9AU0 - chains A and B of the 5 polymer chains in the assembly; structure by electron microscopy, 2.45 A resolution.

Chain A:
Molecule: Guanine nucleotide-binding protein G(s) subunit alpha isoforms short
Source organism: Homo sapiens
UniProt: P63092 (GNAS2_HUMAN); residues 1-394 here = UniProt positions 1-394
Amino-acid sequence (394 residues; each row starts with the number of its first residue):
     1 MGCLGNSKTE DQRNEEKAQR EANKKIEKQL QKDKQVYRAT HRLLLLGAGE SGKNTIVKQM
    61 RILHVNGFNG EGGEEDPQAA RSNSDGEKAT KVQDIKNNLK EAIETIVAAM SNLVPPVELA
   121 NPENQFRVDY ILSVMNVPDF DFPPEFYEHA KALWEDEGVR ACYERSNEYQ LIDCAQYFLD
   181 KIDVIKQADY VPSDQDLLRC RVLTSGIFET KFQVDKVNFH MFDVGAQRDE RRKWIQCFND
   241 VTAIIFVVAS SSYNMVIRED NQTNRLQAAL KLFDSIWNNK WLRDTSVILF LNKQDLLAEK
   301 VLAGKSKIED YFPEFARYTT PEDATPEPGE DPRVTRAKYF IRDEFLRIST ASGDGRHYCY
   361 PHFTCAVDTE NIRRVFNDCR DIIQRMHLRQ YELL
Disordered / not traced: 1-8, 62-203, 255-262
Construct notes: engineered mutation Asn54 (Ser in P63092), Ala226 (Gly in P63092), Ala268 (Glu in P63092), Lys271 (Asn in P63092), Asp274 (Lys in P63092), Lys280 (Arg in P63092), Asp284 (Thr in P63092), Thr285 (Ile in P63092)

Chain B:
Molecule: Guanine nucleotide-binding protein G(I)/G(S)/G(T) subunit beta-1
Source organism: Homo sapiens
UniProt: P62873 (GBB1_HUMAN); numbering as in UniProt (aligned over 2-340)
Amino-acid sequence (345 residues; each row starts with the number of its first residue; numbers below 1 keep their minus sign (Gly-4 is residue -4)):
    -4 GPGSSQSELD QLRQEAEQLK NQIRDARKAC ADATLSQITN NIDPVGRIQM RTRRTLRGHL
    56 AKIYAMHWGT DSRLLVSASQ DGKLIIWDSY TTNKVHAIPL RSSWVMTCAY APSGNYVACG
   116 GLDNICSIYN LKTREGNVRV SRELAGHTGY LSCCRFLDDN QIVTSSGDTT CALWDIETGQ
   176 QTTTFTGHTG DVMSLSLAPD TRLFVSGACD ASAKLWDVRE GMCRQTFTGH ESDINAICFF
   236 PNGNAFATGS DDATCRLFDL RADQELMTYS HDNIICGITS VSFSKSGRLL LAGYDDFNCN
   296 VWDALKADRA GVLAGHDNRV SCLGVTDDGM AVATGSWDSF LKIWN
Disordered / not traced: -4 to 1
Construct notes: expression tag (-4 to 1)
Swiss-Prot annotation at these positions:
  - modified residue: Ser2 (N-acetylserine), His266 (Phosphohistidine)
  - natural variant: Leu30 (L30F: In MRD42; uncertain significance), Arg52 (R52G: In MRD42), Gly64 (G64V: In MRD42), Asp76 (D76E: In MRD42; D76G: In MRD42), Gly77 (G77S: In MRD42), Lys78 (K78R: In MRD42), Ile80 (I80N: In MRD42; I80T: In MRD42), His91 (H91R: In MRD42; uncertain significance), Ala92 (A92T: In MRD42), Pro94 (P94S: In MRD42), Leu95 (L95P: In MRD42), Arg96 (R96L: In MRD42), 5 further natural variant entries in UniProt

How chain A and chain B interact:
Contacting residue pairs - 55 pairs, chain A then chain B:
  Glu16(A) - Asn88(B)  hydrogen bond
  Gln19(A) - Asp83(B)  hydrogen bond
  Gln19(A) - Thr86(B)
  Gln19(A) - Asn88(B)
  Asn23(A) - Asn88(B)
  Asn23(A) - Lys89(B)  hydrogen bond (side chain-backbone)
  Ile26(A) - Lys89(B)
  Ile26(A) - Val90(B)
  Ile26(A) - His91(B)
  Ile26(A) - Ala92(B)  hydrophobic
  Glu27(A) - Lys89(B)  salt bridge
  Leu30(A) - Gly53(B)
  Leu30(A) - Lys89(B)
  Asp33(A) - Leu55(B)
  Asp33(A) - Lys78(B)  salt bridge
  Lys34(A) - Leu55(B)
  Tyr37(A) - Ala56(B)
  Gly206(A) - Leu117(B)
  Gly206(A) - Asp118(B)
  Gly206(A) - Asn119(B)
  Ile207(A) - Trp99(B)
  Phe222(A) - Trp99(B)
  Ala226(A) - Asn119(B)  hydrogen bond (backbone-side chain)
  Ala226(A) - Thr143(B)
  Gln227(A) - Leu117(B)  hydrogen bond (side chain-backbone)
  Gln227(A) - Asn119(B)  hydrogen bond
  Gln227(A) - Gly144(B)
  Gln227(A) - Tyr145(B)  hydrogen bond (side chain-backbone)
  Arg228(A) - Gly162(B)  hydrogen bond (side chain-backbone)
  Arg228(A) - Thr164(B)
  Arg228(A) - Asp186(B)  salt bridge
  Arg232(A) - Cys204(B)
  Arg232(A) - Asp228(B)  salt bridge
  Lys233(A) - Tyr145(B)
  Lys233(A) - Met188(B)
  Lys233(A) - Cys204(B)
  Lys233(A) - Asp228(B)
  Lys233(A) - Asn230(B)  hydrogen bond
  Lys233(A) - Asp246(B)  salt bridge
  Trp234(A) - Leu117(B)  hydrophobic
  Trp234(A) - Tyr145(B)
  Gln236(A) - Arg314(B)  hydrogen bond
  Gln236(A) - Trp332(B)
  Cys237(A) - Lys57(B)  hydrogen bond (backbone-side chain)
  Cys237(A) - Tyr59(B)  hydrogen bond
  Cys237(A) - Gln75(B)  hydrogen bond
  Cys237(A) - Trp99(B)
  Phe238(A) - Trp99(B)  hydrophobic
  Phe238(A) - Leu117(B)  hydrophobic
  Asn239(A) - Lys57(B)  hydrogen bond
  Asn239(A) - Trp332(B)
  Asp240(A) - Lys57(B)  salt bridge
  Trp281(A) - Asp290(B)
  Trp281(A) - Arg314(B)
  Trp281(A) - Trp332(B)  hydrophobic
Interface residues without a listed pair, chain A (29 interface residues in all): Arg20, Ala22, Thr204, Glu230, Lys280
Interface residues without a listed pair, chain B (37 interface residues in all): Asp76, Ser97, Met101, Asp163, Gly185

Overview:
Chain A and chain B form an interface of 29 and 37 residues respectively, with 14 hydrogen bonds and 6 salt
bridges. Polar pairs include Glu27(A)-Lys89(B), Asp33(A)-Lys78(B) and Arg228(A)-Asp186(B).
Here chain A is Guanine nucleotide-binding protein G(s) subunit alpha isoforms short and chain B is Guanine
nucleotide-binding protein G(I)/G(S)/G(T) subunit beta-1, both from Homo sapiens. Entry 9AU0 (Cryo-EM
structure of the BW245C-bound prostaglandin D2 receptor (DP1)-Gs complex) was determined by electron
microscopy.
